PDB entry 7CBM | electron microscopy, 3.20 A resolution | chains DA and DF of the 40 polymer chains in the assembly

[Chain DA (and DF)]
Molecule: Flagellar hook protein FlgE
Source organism: Salmonella typhimurium (strain LT2 / SGSC1412 / ATCC 700720)
Notes: chain DF of this document is another copy of the same molecule, construct and numbering; everything in this record applies to it too
UniProt: P0A1J1 (FLGE_SALTY); residues 1-403 here = UniProt positions 1-403
Chain sequence (403 residues; row label = number of the first residue in the row):
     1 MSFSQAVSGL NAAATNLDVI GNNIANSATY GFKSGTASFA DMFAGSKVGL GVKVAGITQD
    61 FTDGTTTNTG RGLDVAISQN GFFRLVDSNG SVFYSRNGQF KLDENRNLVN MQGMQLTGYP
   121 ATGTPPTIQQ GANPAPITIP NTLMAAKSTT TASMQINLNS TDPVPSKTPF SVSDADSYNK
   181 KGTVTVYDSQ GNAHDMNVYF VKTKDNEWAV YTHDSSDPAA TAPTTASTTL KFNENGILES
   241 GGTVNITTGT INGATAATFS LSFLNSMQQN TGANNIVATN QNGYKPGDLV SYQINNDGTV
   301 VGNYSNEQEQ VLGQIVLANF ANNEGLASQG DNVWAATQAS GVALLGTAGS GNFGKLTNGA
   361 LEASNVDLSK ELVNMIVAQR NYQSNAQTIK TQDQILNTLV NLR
Not modelled in the structure: 1, 403

[Interface between chain DA and chain DF]
Residue-residue contacts (48):
  Leu17(DA) - Gln392(DF)
  Leu17(DA) - Ile395(DF)  hydrophobic
  Asp18(DA) - Ser2(DF)  hydrogen bond
  Asp18(DA) - Gln5(DF)  hydrogen bond
  Gly21(DA) - Gln5(DF)
  Asn22(DA) - Gln5(DF)  hydrogen bond (backbone-side chain)
  Asn22(DA) - Gly49(DF)
  Ile24(DA) - Ser384(DF)
  Ile24(DA) - Asn385(DF)
  Ile24(DA) - Thr388(DF)
  Ala25(DA) - Gln5(DF)
  Ala25(DA) - Val52(DF)
  Ala25(DA) - Asn385(DF)
  Asn26(DA) - Asp41(DF)
  Asn26(DA) - Gly51(DF)
  Asn26(DA) - Val52(DF)
  Ser27(DA) - Asn381(DF)  hydrogen bond
  Thr29(DA) - Phe39(DF)
  Phe32(DA) - Asp41(DF)
  Gly56(DA) - Lys47(DF)
  Ile57(DA) - Lys47(DF)
  Leu102(DA) - Ala321(DF)
  Leu102(DA) - Asn322(DF)  hydrogen bond (backbone-side chain)
  Asp103(DA) - Asn322(DF)
  Glu104(DA) - Gln338(DF)  hydrogen bond
  Glu104(DA) - Ala339(DF)
  Arg106(DA) - Ala321(DF)
  Gln112(DA) - Ala40(DF)
  Gln112(DA) - Ala55(DF)
  Asp288(DA) - Gly351(DF)
  Val290(DA) - Asn352(DF)
  Ser328(DA) - Phe43(DF)
  Gly330(DA) - Asp41(DF)
  Gly330(DA) - Met42(DF)
  Gly330(DA) - Phe43(DF)  hydrogen bond (backbone-backbone)
  Asp331(DA) - Asp41(DF)
  Asn332(DA) - Ala40(DF)
  Asn332(DA) - Asp41(DF)  hydrogen bond (backbone-side chain)
  Met375(DA) - Thr388(DF)
  Met375(DA) - Thr391(DF)
  Gln379(DA) - Thr391(DF)  hydrogen bond
  Gln379(DA) - Gln394(DF)  hydrogen bond
  Gln379(DA) - Ile395(DF)
  Tyr382(DA) - Ile395(DF)  hydrophobic
  Tyr382(DA) - Leu399(DF)
  Gln383(DA) - Thr398(DF)
  Ala386(DA) - Leu402(DF)
  Lys390(DA) - Leu402(DF)
Other interface residues (no listed pair), chain DA (36 interface residues in all): Leu10, Ala28, Gln99, Met111, Asn141, Leu289, Leu368
Other interface residues (no listed pair), chain DF (36 interface residues in all): Gly9, Ser38, Gly45, Val48, Leu50, Leu344, Gln387

[Summary]
The chain DA/chain DF interface involves 36 residues from each chain, with 10 hydrogen bonds. Polar pairs
include Asp18(DA)-Ser2(DF), Asp18(DA)-Gln5(DF) and Asn22(DA)-Gln5(DF).
Chain DA and chain DF are both Flagellar hook protein FlgE (Salmonella typhimurium (strain LT2 / SGSC1412 /
ATCC 700720)); the structure, Cryo-EM structure of the flagellar distal rod with partial hook from Salmonella,
was determined by electron microscopy together with 7CBL, 7CG0, 7CG4, 7CGO, 7E80, 7E81 and 7E82 from the same
study.
